Entry 7TJK (electron microscopy, 2.70 A resolution); this record covers chains A and D of the 9 polymer chains in the assembly.

Chain A:
Name: Origin recognition complex subunit 1
Source organism: Saccharomyces cerevisiae
UniProt: P54784 (ORC1_YEAST); residue numbers follow UniProt; this construct covers 1-914
Amino-acid sequence (917 residues; row label = number of the first residue in the row; numbers below 1 keep their minus sign (Ser-2 is residue -2)):
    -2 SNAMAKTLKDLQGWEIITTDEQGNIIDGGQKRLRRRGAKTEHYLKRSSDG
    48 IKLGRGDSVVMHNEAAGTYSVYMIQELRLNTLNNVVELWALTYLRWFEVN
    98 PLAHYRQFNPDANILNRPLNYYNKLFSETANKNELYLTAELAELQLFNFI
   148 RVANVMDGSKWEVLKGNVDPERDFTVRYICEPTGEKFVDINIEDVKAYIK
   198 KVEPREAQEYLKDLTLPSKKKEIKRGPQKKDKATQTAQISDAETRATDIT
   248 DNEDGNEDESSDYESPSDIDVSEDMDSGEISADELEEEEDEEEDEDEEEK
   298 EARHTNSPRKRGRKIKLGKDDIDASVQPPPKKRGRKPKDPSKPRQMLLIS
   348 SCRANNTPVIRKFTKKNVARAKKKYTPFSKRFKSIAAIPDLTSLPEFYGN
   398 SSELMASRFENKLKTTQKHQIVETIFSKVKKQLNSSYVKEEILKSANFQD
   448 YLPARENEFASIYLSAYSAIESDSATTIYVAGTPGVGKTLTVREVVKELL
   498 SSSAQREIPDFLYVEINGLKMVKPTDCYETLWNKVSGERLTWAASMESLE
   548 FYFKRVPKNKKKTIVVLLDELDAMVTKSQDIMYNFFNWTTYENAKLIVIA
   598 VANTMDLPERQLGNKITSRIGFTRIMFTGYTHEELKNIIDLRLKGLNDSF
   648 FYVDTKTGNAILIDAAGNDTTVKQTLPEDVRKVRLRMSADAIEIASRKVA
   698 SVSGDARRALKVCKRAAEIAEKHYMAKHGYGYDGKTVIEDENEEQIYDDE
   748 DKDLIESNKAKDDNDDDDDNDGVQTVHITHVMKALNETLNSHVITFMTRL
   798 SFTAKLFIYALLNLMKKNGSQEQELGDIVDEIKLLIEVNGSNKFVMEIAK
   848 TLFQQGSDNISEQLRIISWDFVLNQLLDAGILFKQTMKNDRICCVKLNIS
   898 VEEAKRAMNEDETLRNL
Not modelled in the structure: -2 to 355, 398-403, 435-448, 661-676, 731-768
Construct notes: expression tag (-2 to 0)
Ion coordination: Mg2+: Thr486 (together with ATP)
Small-molecule neighbours: ATP (adenosine-5'-triphosphate): Ser432, Leu449, Pro450, Arg452, Thr480, Pro481, Gly482, Val483, Gly484, Lys485, Thr486, Leu487, Glu567, Tyr627, Ile635, Arg639, Ala703, Arg704, Leu707
What the authors report for this chain:
  - catalytic residues: Asn600 (citing earlier work)

Chain D:
Name: Origin recognition complex subunit 4
Source organism: Saccharomyces cerevisiae
UniProt: P54791 (ORC4_YEAST); residues 1-529 here = UniProt positions 1-529
Amino-acid sequence (532 residues; each row starts with the number of its first residue; numbers below 1 keep their minus sign (Ser-2 is residue -2)):
    -2 SNAMTISEARLSPQVNLLPIKRHSNEEVEETAAILKKRTIDNEKCKDSDP
    48 GFGSLQRRLLQQLYGTLPTDEKIIFTYLQDCQQEIDRIIKQSIIQKESHS
    98 VILVGPRQSYKTYLLDYELSLLQQSYKEQFITIRLNGFIHSEQTAINGIA
   148 TQLEQQLQKIHGSEEKIDDTSLETISSGSLTEVFEKILLLLDSTTKTRNE
   198 DSGEVDRESITKITVVFIFDEIDTFAGPVRQTLLYNLFDMVEHSRVPVCI
   248 FGCTTKLNILEYLEKRVKSRFSQRVIYMPQIQNLDDMVDAVRNLLTVRSE
   298 ISPWVSQWNETLEKELSDPRSNLNRHIRMNFETFRSLPTLKNSIIPLVAT
   348 SKNFGSLCTAIKSCSFLDIYNKNQLSNNLTGRLQSLSDLELAILISAARV
   398 ALRAKDGSFNFNLAYAEYEKMIKAINSRIPTVAPTTNVGTGQSTFSIDNT
   448 IKLWLKKDVKNVWENLVQLDFFTEKSAVGLRDNATAAFYASNYQFQGTMI
   498 PFDLRSYQMQIILQELRRIIPKSNMYYSWTQL
Not modelled in the structure: -2 to 45, 159-170, 190-207, 426-446
Construct notes: expression tag (-2 to 0)
Ion coordination: Mg2+: Thr109 (together with ATP)
Small-molecule neighbours:
  - ATP (adenosine-5'-triphosphate), molecule 1: Tyr61, Gly62, Lys69, Pro103, Arg104, Gln105, Ser106, Tyr107, Lys108, Thr109, Tyr110, Asp113, Thr252, Pro335, Lys338
  - ATP, molecule 2: His240, Arg263, Arg267

Chain A / chain D interface:
Pairs across the interface - 161 pairs, chain A then chain D:
  Ala366(A) with Gly175(D); Ser176(D)
  Ala368(A) with Ser176(D); Glu179(D)
  Arg405(A) with Lys183(D); Leu186(D)
  Phe406(A) with Lys183(D); Leu187(D)
  Lys409(A) with Leu154(D); His158(D); Ile172(D)
  Leu410(A) with Leu154(D), hydrophobic; Leu187(D); Leu188(D), hydrophobic; Lys209(D); Ile210(D), hydrogen bond (backbone-backbone); Val243(D), hydrophobic
  Lys411(A) with His158(D); Thr208(D); Lys209(D); Ile210(D)
  Thr412(A) with Glu125(D), hydrogen bond (side chain-backbone); Gln126(D); Thr208(D), hydrogen bond (backbone-backbone); Ile210(D)
  Thr413(A) with Gln126(D), hydrogen bond (backbone-side chain)
  Gln414(A) with Thr208(D)
  Lys415(A) with Glu125(D), salt bridge
  Ile418(A) with Ile91(D)
  Val419(A) with Gln92(D), hydrogen bond (backbone-side chain)
  Glu420(A) with Gln92(D)
  Lys427(A) with Gln88(D); Glu94(D), salt bridge
  Ser432(A) with His240(D)
  Ser433(A) with Glu239(D); His240(D)
  Pro481(A) with Lys262(D); Arg263(D); Ser266(D)
  Asn514(A) with Tyr232(D), hydrogen bond
  Leu516(A) with Thr229(D); Tyr232(D), hydrophobic; Asn233(D), hydrogen bond (backbone-side chain)
  Lys517(A) with Phe181(D); Leu185(D); Asn233(D), hydrogen bond; Asp236(D), salt bridge
  Val519(A) with Gln140(D); Leu177(D); Thr178(D); Phe181(D), hydrophobic
  Asp523(A) with Thr178(D), hydrogen bond
  Arg536(A) with Glu179(D), salt bridge
  Glu567(A) with Tyr232(D), hydrogen bond; Arg263(D), salt bridge; Arg267(D), salt bridge
  Asp569(A) with Arg227(D); Arg263(D), salt bridge
  Ala570(A) with Arg227(D), hydrogen bond (backbone-side chain)
  Asn600(A) with Arg263(D), hydrogen bond
  Asp702(A) with Ser266(D), hydrogen bond
  Arg704(A) with Glu239(D), salt bridge; Ser266(D), hydrogen bond; Arg267(D)
  Arg705(A) with Gln270(D)
  Lys708(A) with Glu239(D), salt bridge; Ser266(D), hydrogen bond (side chain-backbone); Arg267(D), hydrogen bond (side chain-backbone); Phe268(D), hydrogen bond (side chain-backbone)
  Lys711(A) with Glu94(D), salt bridge
  Arg712(A) with Arg271(D)
  Glu715(A) with Arg84(D), salt bridge; Gln88(D), hydrogen bond
  Glu718(A) with Arg84(D), salt bridge; Gln88(D)
  Lys719(A) with Arg84(D)
  Met722(A) with Arg84(D), hydrogen bond
  Tyr729(A) with Arg84(D), hydrogen bond; Lys87(D); Gln92(D)
  Asp730(A) with Ile91(D); Tyr123(D)
  Thr785(A) with Gln270(D)
  His789(A) with Tyr274(D); Gln277(D)
  Thr792(A) with Gln277(D)
  Phe793(A) with Pro103(D); Leu254(D), hydrophobic; Gln277(D), hydrogen bond (backbone-side chain)
  Arg796(A) with Gln277(D); Ile278(D); Gln279(D); Arg332(D), hydrogen bond (backbone-side chain)
  Leu797(A) with Gln277(D); Arg332(D), hydrogen bond (backbone-side chain)
  Ser798(A) with Phe328(D); Glu329(D); Thr330(D), hydrogen bond (side chain-backbone); Arg332(D)
  Phe799(A) with Glu329(D), hydrogen bond (backbone-backbone)
  Thr800(A) with Glu329(D); Thr330(D), hydrogen bond (side chain-backbone)
  Lys830(A) with Arg515(D)
  Phe841(A) with Glu329(D)
  Ile845(A) with Glu329(D)
  Thr848(A) with Met326(D); Thr330(D)
  Gln852(A) with Met326(D); Asn368(D), hydrogen bond; Leu372(D)
  Gly853(A) with Arg322(D); Met326(D)
  Ser854(A) with Asp365(D), hydrogen bond
  Asn856(A) with Lys369(D), hydrogen bond (backbone-side chain)
  Ile857(A) with Asn368(D); Lys369(D); Leu372(D), hydrophobic
  Ser858(A) with Thr377(D); Gln381(D), hydrogen bond
  Glu859(A) with Thr377(D); Ile516(D)
  Gln860(A) with Leu372(D); Asn375(D); Thr377(D)
  Leu861(A) with Leu376(D), hydrophobic; Thr377(D); Ile508(D), hydrophobic; Glu512(D); Ile516(D), hydrophobic
  Arg862(A) with Glu512(D), salt bridge
  Ile864(A) with Phe331(D), hydrophobic; Leu372(D), hydrophobic
  Ser865(A) with Thr330(D), hydrogen bond (side chain-backbone); Phe331(D)
  Phe868(A) with Phe331(D), hydrophobic
  Leu874(A) with Lys253(D), hydrogen bond (backbone-side chain)
  Asp875(A) with Arg104(D), salt bridge; Thr252(D), hydrogen bond (backbone-side chain); Lys253(D), hydrogen bond (backbone-side chain)
  Ala876(A) with Thr252(D); Lys253(D); Leu254(D), hydrogen bond (backbone-backbone)
  Thr883(A) with Val475(D); Leu477(D); Asp479(D), hydrogen bond
  Met884(A) with Ala474(D); Val475(D)
  Lys885(A) with Thr470(D); Ala474(D), hydrogen bond (backbone-backbone); Val475(D), hydrogen bond (backbone-backbone); Gly476(D); Gln507(D), hydrogen bond (backbone-side chain)
  Asn886(A) with Thr470(D), hydrogen bond; Gln505(D); Met506(D), hydrogen bond (side chain-backbone); Gln507(D)
  Asp887(A) with Gln507(D), hydrogen bond (backbone-side chain)
  Arg888(A) with Gln507(D); Ile509(D); Glu512(D), salt bridge
  Ile889(A) with Gln505(D)
Other interface residues (no listed pair), chain A (89 interface residues in all): Lys369, Lys370, Glu407, His416, Lys428, Gly482, Lys520, Val572, Val790, Val826, Val869, Gly877, Ile878
Other interface residues (no listed pair), chain D (89 interface residues in all): Lys93, Ile128, Asp189, Val212, Asn255, Ser269, Ser333, Thr336, Asp467

Overview:
The chain A/chain D interface involves 89 residues from each chain, with 42 hydrogen bonds and 15 salt
bridges. Polar contacts include Lys415(A)-Glu125(D), Lys427(A)-Glu94(D) and Lys517(A)-Asp236(D). One ATP
molecule is bound between chain A and chain D. Ligands of chain D: ATP. The paper reports the catalytic
residue Asn600(A).
Chain A is Origin recognition complex subunit 1 and chain D is Origin recognition complex subunit 4, both from
Saccharomyces cerevisiae; the structure, S. cerevisiae ORC bound to 84 bp ARS1 DNA and Cdc6 (state 2) with
docked Orc6 ..., was determined by electron microscopy, deposited together with 7TJF, 7TJH, 7TJI and 7TJJ.
